5CM4 - chain A; structure by X-ray diffraction, 2.40 A resolution.

# Chain A
Name: Frizzled-4
Source organism: Homo sapiens
Reference sequence: Q9ULV1 (FZD4_HUMAN); numbering as in UniProt (aligned over 40-164)
Sequence (125 residues; row label = number of the first residue in the row):
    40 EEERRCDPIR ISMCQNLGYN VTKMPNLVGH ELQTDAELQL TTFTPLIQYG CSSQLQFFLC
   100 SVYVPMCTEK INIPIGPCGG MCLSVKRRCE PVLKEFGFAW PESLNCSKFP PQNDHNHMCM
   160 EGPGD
Disordered / not traced: 40-43
Cystine bridges: Cys45-Cys106, Cys53-Cys99, Cys90-Cys128, Cys117-Cys158, Cys121-Cys145
Covalent attachments: N-acetylglucosamine (NAG) linked to Asn59, Asn144
Curated features (UniProtKB/Swiss-Prot):
  - glycosylation (N-linked (GlcNAc...) asparagine): Asn59, Asn144
  - natural variant: Glu40 (E40Q: In EVR1), His69 (H69Y: In EVR1), Met105 (M105T: In EVR1; M105V: In EVR1), Ile114 (I114T: In EVR1), Met157 (M157V: In EVR1)
From the paper describing this entry:
  - disease-associated variants - M105T, M105V, I114T, M157V (citing earlier work)
  - specificity-determining residues: Lys109, Ile110, Met157 (by similarity / conservation)

# Overview
Covalently linked N-acetylglucosamine: at Asn59 and Asn144. From the paper: specificity determinants Lys109,
Ile110 and Met157.
Chain A is Frizzled-4 (Homo sapiens); the structure, Crystal structure of human Frizzled 4 Cysteine-Rich
Domain (CRD), was determined by X-ray diffraction (same publication as 5CL1).
